Entry 6KV5 (electron microscopy, 4.60 A resolution (low resolution: residue-level contacts below are approximate; hydrogen-bond / salt-bridge calls are withheld)); this record covers chains A and B of the 3 polymer chains in the assembly.

[Chain A]
Protein: Polymerase 3
From: Influenza D virus (D/swine/Oklahoma/1334/2011)
UniProt: K9LHJ4 (K9LHJ4_9ORTO); residues 1-710 here = UniProt positions 1-710
Chain sequence (710 residues; numbered 1 to 710; the number before each row is that of its first residue):
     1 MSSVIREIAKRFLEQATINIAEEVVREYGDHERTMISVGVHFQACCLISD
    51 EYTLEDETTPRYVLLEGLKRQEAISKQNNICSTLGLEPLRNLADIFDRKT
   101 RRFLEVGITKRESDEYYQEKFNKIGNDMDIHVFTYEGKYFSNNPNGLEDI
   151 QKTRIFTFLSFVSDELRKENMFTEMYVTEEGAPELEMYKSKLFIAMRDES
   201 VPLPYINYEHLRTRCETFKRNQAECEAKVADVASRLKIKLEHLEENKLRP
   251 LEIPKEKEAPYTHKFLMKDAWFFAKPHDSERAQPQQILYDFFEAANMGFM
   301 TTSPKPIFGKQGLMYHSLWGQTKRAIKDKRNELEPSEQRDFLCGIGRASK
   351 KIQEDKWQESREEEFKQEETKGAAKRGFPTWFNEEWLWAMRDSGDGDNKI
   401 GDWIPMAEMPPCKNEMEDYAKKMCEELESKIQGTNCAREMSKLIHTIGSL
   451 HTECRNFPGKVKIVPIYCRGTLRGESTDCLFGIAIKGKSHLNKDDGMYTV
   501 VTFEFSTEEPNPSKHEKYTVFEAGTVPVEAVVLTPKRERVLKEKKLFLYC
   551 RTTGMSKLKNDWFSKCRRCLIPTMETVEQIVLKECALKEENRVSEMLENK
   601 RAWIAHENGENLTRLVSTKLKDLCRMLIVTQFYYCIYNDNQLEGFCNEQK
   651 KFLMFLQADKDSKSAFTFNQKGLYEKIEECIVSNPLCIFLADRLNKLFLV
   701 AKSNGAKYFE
Disordered / not traced: 1-3, 181-183, 394-398, 531-541

[Chain B]
Protein: RNA-directed RNA polymerase catalytic subunit
From: Influenza D virus (D/swine/Oklahoma/1334/2011)
Notes: EC 2.7.7.48
UniProt: K9LH03 (K9LH03_9ORTO); numbering as in UniProt (aligned over 1-753)
Chain sequence (753 residues; row label = number of the first residue in the row):
     1 MEINPYLLMLNNDITSMISLTYPYTGAPPMSHGTSTKYSMETVSRTYSYS
    51 RTKKEVPSGIFPIERRKFCNTIEDKENLEKPNGNVDINFMLSLAEMLEEK
   101 MGKGFFKFCANEAEAEILKMHFSKLTEGRQTYDWTSERNMPAATALQLTV
   151 DAIQETQGTFKGTTMVEYCNKILEMMDWPEVKFKKVRMIVQRHWDPKTKK
   201 EIKMKSPTLMITKIGREEFIKRICTINTMAKDGERGKYKRRAIATPGMGI
   251 RPFSKIVETLAQKICERLAESGLPVGGNEKKAKLKTTVSSTNSKLQEGQF
   301 MVNITGDNSKWNECQQPEAYLAMLAYITKDSSNLMKDLCSVAPTLFCNKY
   351 VKMGQGFRAKNKRKTKEIVIPAKKMKERKELMNAEWRDLFETIEPYMDGE
   401 CCFLGGGMLMGMFNMLSTVFGVMTLNYREEALARRNCYWTGLQSSDDFVL
   451 FCISRTWPEMEMTILKFIAVCKLMGINMSLEKSYGCLPELFEFTSMFFSG
   501 DFVSNIALELPAFTTAGMNEGTDFTAAMSVIRTNMINNGLSPGTALMALR
   551 ICLQEFRATYRVHPYDSGVKNHRMKIIRKFIETIENKDGLLISDGGKLMN
   601 NISSLHIPEEILKEDLMDPSYRNRVFNPRNPFTQFEKTVDIFKASGPIRV
   651 EENEAVVSTHSFRTRSNRTLLNTDMRAMALEEKRYQVVCNMYRSVFESAD
   701 VNTPIGSMSMGEAIEAKILDRARTQFENGIIGGEEYSEIKRLIEDAKRQR
   751 LSV
Disordered / not traced: 187-207, 275-278, 431-434, 636-654, 670-677, 753

[Chain A / chain B interface]
Pairs across the interface (283):
  V4(A) with E116(B); K119(B)
  I5(A) with A115(B); K119(B)
  I8(A) with K119(B)
  D30(A) with S331(B); S332(B)
  E32(A) with N111(B); E114(B)
  R167(A) with I705(B)
  E169(A) with K119(B)
  N170(A) with H121(B); T163(B)
  M171(A) with K119(B)
  T173(A) with T164(B); E167(B)
  Y176(A) with E167(B)
  E184(A) with L118(B); L334(B)
  L185(A) with S332(B); N333(B); L334(B)
  E186(A) with N333(B); L334(B)
  M187(A) with L334(B); D337(B)
  Y188(A) with N170(B); L173(B); E174(B); D177(B)
  K189(A) with D337(B)
  S190(A) with D177(B)
  K191(A) with D177(B)
  L192(A) with M176(B); R216(B); I220(B)
  F193(A) with S340(B); V341(B); T344(B)
  A195(A) with I60(B)
  M196(A) with I60(B); N348(B)
  R197(A) with D337(B); S340(B)
  E199(A) with S58(B); G59(B); I60(B); K67(B)
  S200(A) with R65(B); K67(B); C347(B)
  V201(A) with K67(B)
  L203(A) with K54(B); C69(B); T71(B)
  P204(A) with N70(B)
  Y205(A) with I87(B)
  Y208(A) with L321(B); K336(B); S340(B)
  L211(A) with L321(B)
  R212(A) with K336(B)
  C215(A) with Y326(B)
  E216(A) with K329(B); K336(B)
  F218(A) with N88(B); L91(B); S92(B)
  K219(A) with E95(B)
  R220(A) with S92(B); E95(B)
  E224(A) with F89(B); S92(B); M96(B); Y427(B)
  C225(A) with Y427(B); E429(B)
  A227(A) with L473(B)
  K228(A) with Y427(B); E429(B); K466(B); A469(B); L473(B)
  D231(A) with L78(B); A469(B); L473(B)
  S234(A) with L78(B)
  R235(A) with L78(B); L465(B); I468(B); A469(B); K472(B)
  L236(A) with E79(B)
  K237(A) with E79(B); L465(B); I468(B); L480(B)
  I238(A) with E461(B)
  K239(A) with M460(B); E461(B); I464(B)
  E241(A) with W457(B)
  S279(A) with G568(B); K570(B)
  S349(A) with T365(B); E367(B)
  K350(A) with T365(B); E367(B)
  K351(A) with R358(B); E367(B)
  I352(A) with E367(B); I368(B); V369(B)
  E354(A) with K374(B)
  W357(A) with I368(B)
  E364(A) with K366(B)
  F365(A) with N361(B)
  K366(A) with K360(B); N361(B); K366(B); I368(B); L381(B)
  Q367(A) with A359(B); K360(B)
  E368(A) with F357(B); R358(B); L381(B); M382(B); N383(B); W386(B)
  E369(A) with N383(B)
  N383(A) with M1(B); E2(B); I3(B)
  W386(A) with I3(B)
  L387(A) with M1(B)
  P405(A) with Q554(B)
  M406(A) with R550(B); I551(B); Q554(B)
  A407(A) with R550(B); Q554(B)
  E408(A) with R550(B); R557(B); K597(B); L598(B)
  M409(A) with R550(B)
  P410(A) with L598(B); N600(B); N601(B)
  P411(A) with L598(B); N601(B)
  K413(A) with N601(B); S603(B)
  E415(A) with S603(B)
  E417(A) with N601(B); I602(B)
  A420(A) with G543(B); L546(B)
  K421(A) with L546(B)
  C424(A) with G543(B); L546(B); M547(B)
  E428(A) with R550(B)
  D495(A) with S31(B); H32(B)
  M497(A) with H32(B)
  L558(A) with A27(B); M30(B)
  W562(A) with T25(B); G26(B); A27(B); P28(B); R235(B); P511(B)
  K565(A) with T514(B); E555(B)
  R567(A) with Q554(B)
  R568(A) with L510(B); P511(B)
  L570(A) with M547(B)
  I571(A) with T544(B); A548(B)
  M574(A) with G543(B); T544(B); M547(B)
  E575(A) with T544(B)
  T576(A) with S19(B)
  E578(A) with S541(B); P542(B); G543(B); T544(B)
  Q579(A) with T15(B); S16(B); N505(B)
  I580(A) with M17(B)
  K583(A) with D13(B); T15(B); S16(B)
  L587(A) with F502(B)
  A602(A) with L8(B)
  W603(A) with L7(B); L8(B); N11(B)
  I604(A) with L7(B)
  A605(A) with E2(B); I3(B); L7(B)
  H606(A) with E2(B)
  N608(A) with E2(B)
  L615(A) with L7(B); L10(B)
  L623(A) with L8(B)
  M626(A) with P5(B)
  L627(A) with L20(B)
  T630(A) with L20(B)
  Q631(A) with T25(B)
  Y634(A) with Y6(B); L20(B); T25(B)
  C635(A) with T25(B)
  N638(A) with P23(B); G26(B); A27(B)
  N640(A) with P29(B); K237(B); Y238(B); R240(B)
  Q641(A) with Y238(B)
  L642(A) with P23(B)
  E643(A) with P23(B); G236(B)
  C646(A) with T21(B); P23(B)
  N647(A) with G236(B)
  Q649(A) with Y6(B)
  K650(A) with T21(B); Y22(B); F497(B)
  K651(A) with E481(B); K482(B)
  L653(A) with M9(B); M17(B); I18(B); T21(B)
  M654(A) with Y484(B); L490(B)
  F655(A) with Y484(B)
  L656(A) with M9(B)
  Q657(A) with N12(B); D13(B); I14(B); L490(B)
  A658(A) with C486(B); L490(B)
  K660(A) with M9(B); L10(B); N12(B)
  K663(A) with L487(B); P488(B); L490(B)
  S664(A) with W457(B); L487(B)
  A665(A) with G485(B); C486(B)
  F666(A) with V302(B); Y484(B); G485(B)
  F668(A) with I304(B); I464(B); L480(B)
  N669(A) with L480(B); E481(B)
  G672(A) with E481(B)
  L673(A) with E481(B)
  L690(A) with Y6(B)
  R693(A) with E2(B); I3(B); N4(B)
  L697(A) with N4(B); Y6(B); L7(B)
  V700(A) with L10(B)
Interface residues without a listed pair, chain A (155 interface residues in all): F172, P202, V232, A348, T370, M390, C412, D494, P572, L582, E607, T667, K676, C680, F689
Interface residues without a listed pair, chain B (167 interface residues in all): V56, P57, F61, D74, L93, M120, E318, A322, A325, L338, K362, P371, R378, S483, F513, L553, M599

[Summary]
155 residues of chain A face 167 of chain B across their interface.
Here chain A is Polymerase 3 and chain B is RNA-directed RNA polymerase catalytic subunit, both from Influenza
D virus (D/swine/Oklahoma/1334/2011). Entry 6KV5 (Structure of influenza D virus apo polymerase) was
determined by electron microscopy together with 6KUJ, 6KUK, 6KUP, 6KUR, 6KUT and 6KUV from the same study.
